Entry 6GEK (X-ray diffraction, 2.28 A resolution); this record covers chains A and L.

[Chain A]
Protein: Transcriptional enhancer factor TEF-3
Source organism: Homo sapiens
Notes: fragment: C-terminal domain, YAP binding domain
UniProt: Q15561 (TEAD4_HUMAN); residues 216-434 here = UniProt positions 216-434
Sequence (219 residues; numbered 216 to 434; the number before each row is that of its first residue):
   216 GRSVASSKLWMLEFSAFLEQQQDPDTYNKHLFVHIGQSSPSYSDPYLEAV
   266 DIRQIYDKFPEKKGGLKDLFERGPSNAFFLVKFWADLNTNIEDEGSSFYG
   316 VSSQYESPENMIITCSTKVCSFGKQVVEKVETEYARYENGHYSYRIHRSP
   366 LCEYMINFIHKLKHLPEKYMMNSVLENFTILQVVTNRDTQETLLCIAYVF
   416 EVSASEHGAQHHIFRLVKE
Unresolved in the structure: 216, 252-261, 305-310
Glycans and other covalent adducts: myristic acid (MYR) linked to C367
Differences from the reference sequence: engineered mutation F429 (Tyr in Q15561)
Curated features (UniProtKB/Swiss-Prot):
  - mutagenesis: D266 (D266A: Reduced transforming ability), K297 (K297A: Important loss of interaction with YAP1 and complete loss of transforming ability), W299 (W299A: Important loss of interaction with YAP1 and complete loss of transforming ability), F337 (F337A: Reduced interaction with YAP1), F373 (F373A: Reduced transforming ability), L380 (L380A: Reduced transforming ability), E391 (E391A: Reduced transforming ability), F393 (F393A: Reduced transforming ability), H427 (H427A: Reduced transforming ability)
From the paper describing this entry:
  - mutagenesis - E263A (0.12 kcal/mol): unchanged binding to Ser94AlaYAP

[Chain L]
Protein: Transcriptional coactivator YAP1
UniProt: P46937 (YAP1_HUMAN); residue numbers follow UniProt; this construct covers 60-100
Sequence (41 residues; numbered 60 to 100; the number before each row is that of its first residue):
    60 DSETDLEALFNAVMNPKTANVPQTVPMRLRKLPDSFFKPPE
Unresolved in the structure: 76-81, 100
Curated features (UniProtKB/Swiss-Prot):
  - modified residue: S61 (Phosphoserine), T63 (Phosphothreonine), K90 (N6-lactoyllysine)
  - mutagenesis: S61 (S61A: In YAP-4SA; prevents phosphorylation by LATS1 and LATS2, promoting retention in the nucleus; when associated with A-109; A-127 and A-164. Prevents phosphorylation by PRPK4 ...), V80 (V80A: No change in interaction with TEAD4. Reduced interaction with TEAD4 and transforming ability; when associated with A-84 and A-85), V84 (V84A: Reduced interaction with TEAD4 and transforming ability; when associated with A-80 and A-85), P85 (P85A: Reduced interaction with TEAD4 and transforming ability; when associated with A-80 and A-84), M86 (M86A: Complete loss of interaction with TEAD1), R89 (R89A: Complete loss of interaction with TEAD1), K90 (K90R: Nearly abolished lactylation), L91 (L91A: Complete loss of interaction with TEAD1), S94 (S94A: Loss of interaction with TEAD1, TEAD2, TEAD3 and TEAD4 ...), F95 (F95A: Complete loss of interaction with TEAD1), F96 (F96A: Loss of interaction with TEAD1)

[How chain A and chain L interact]
Residue-residue contacts (45; chain A residue first):
  E263(A) with P92(L); S94(L), hydrogen bond
  A264(A) with P92(L)
  V265(A) with L91(L), hydrophobic; P92(L)
  Q269(A) with R89(L), hydrogen bond (backbone-side chain); K90(L)
  D272(A) with T83(L); R89(L), salt bridge
  K273(A) with M86(L); R89(L)
  L295(A) with F95(L), hydrophobic
  K297(A) with F95(L), hydrogen bond (side chain-backbone)
  W299(A) with S94(L); F95(L); F96(L); K97(L); P98(L)
  F337(A) with L68(L), hydrophobic
  Y369(A) with L65(L)
  N372(A) with E62(L), hydrogen bond; L65(L)
  F373(A) with L65(L), hydrophobic; F69(L), hydrophobic
  K376(A) with E62(L), salt bridge; L65(L); E66(L); F69(L)
  L377(A) with F69(L)
  L380(A) with F69(L), hydrophobic; M73(L), hydrophobic
  M385(A) with V72(L)
  S388(A) with V72(L)
  V389(A) with F69(L), hydrophobic; V72(L), hydrophobic
  E391(A) with P85(L); M86(L), hydrogen bond (side chain-backbone)
  V414(A) with M86(L), hydrophobic; F95(L), hydrophobic
  Q425(A) with P99(L)
  H426(A) with P99(L)
  H427(A) with S94(L)
  F429(A) with P92(L), hydrophobic; S94(L); F95(L), hydrophobic
Other interface residues (no listed pair), chain A (30 interface residues in all): I270, S336, P381, N392, E416
Other interface residues (no listed pair), chain L (22 interface residues in all): S61, R87
From the paper, about this interface:
  - hot spots on chain A (mutagenesis) - E263A (0.12 kcal/mol): unchanged binding to Ser94AlaYAP
  - hot spots on chain L (mutagenesis) - S94A (-0.13 kcal/mol): unchanged binding to Glu263Ala-Tyr429PheTEAD4

[Summary]
Chain A and chain L form an interface of 30 and 22 residues respectively; the contacts include 5 hydrogen
bonds and 2 salt bridges. Polar pairs include D272(A)-R89(L), K376(A)-E62(L) and E263(A)-S94(L). From the
paper: E263A of chain A leaves binding to Ser94AlaYAP unchanged; S94A of chain L leaves binding to
Glu263Ala-Tyr429PheTEAD4 unchanged.
Here chain A is Transcriptional enhancer factor TEF-3 (Homo sapiens) and chain L is Transcriptional
coactivator YAP1. Entry 6GEK (TEAD4 (216-434);y429f complexed with yap peptide (60-100) and myristoate
(covalently bound) at 2.28A (P212121 crystal form) ...) was determined by X-ray diffraction (same publication
as 6GE3, 6GE4, 6GE5, 6GE6, 6GEC, 6GEE, 6GEG and 6GEI).
